PDB entry 5JGF | X-ray diffraction, 1.83 A resolution | chains B and D of the 4 polymer chains in the assembly

== Chain B (and D) ==
Molecule: Vacuolar aminopeptidase 1
Organism: Saccharomyces cerevisiae
Notes: EC 3.4.11.22; chain D of this document is another copy of the same molecule, construct and numbering; everything in this record applies to it too
UniProtKB: P14904 (AMPL_YEAST); residues 46-514 here = UniProt positions 46-514
Amino-acid sequence (473 residues; each row starts with the number of its first residue):
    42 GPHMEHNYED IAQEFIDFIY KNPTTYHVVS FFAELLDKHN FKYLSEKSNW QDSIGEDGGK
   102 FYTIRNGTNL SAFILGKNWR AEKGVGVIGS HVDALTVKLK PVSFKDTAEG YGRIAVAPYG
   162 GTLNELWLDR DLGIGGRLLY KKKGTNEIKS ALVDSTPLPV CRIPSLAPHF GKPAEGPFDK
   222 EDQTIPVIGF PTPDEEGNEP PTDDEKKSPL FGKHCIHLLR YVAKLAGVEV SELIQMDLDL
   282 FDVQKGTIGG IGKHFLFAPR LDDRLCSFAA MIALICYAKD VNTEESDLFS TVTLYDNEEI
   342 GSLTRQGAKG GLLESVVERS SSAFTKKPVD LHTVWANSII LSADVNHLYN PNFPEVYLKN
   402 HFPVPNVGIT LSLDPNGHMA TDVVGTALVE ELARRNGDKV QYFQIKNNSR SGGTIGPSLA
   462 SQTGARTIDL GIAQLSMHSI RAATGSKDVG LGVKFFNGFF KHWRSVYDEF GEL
Not modelled in the structure: 42-46, 235-239, 512-514 (chain D: 42-46, 236-238, 512-514)
Sequence notes: expression tag (42-45)
Bound ions: Zn2+ site 1: His-132, Asp-303, Asp-385; Zn2+ site 2: Asp-303, Glu-340, His-479
Curated features (UniProtKB/Swiss-Prot):
  - binding site (Zn(2+)): His-132, Asp-303, Glu-339, Glu-340, Asp-385, His-479
  - binding site (substrate): His-210, Glu-339, Asp-385, His-388
  - modified residue: Ser-356 (Phosphoserine)
  - glycosylation (N-linked (GlcNAc...) asparagine): Asn-107, Asn-110, Asn-448

== Interface between chain B and chain D ==
Residue-residue contacts (78; chain B residue first):
  Glu-123(B) with Lys-88(D); Ser-89(D)
  Asp-371(B) with Asn-90(D), hydrogen bond; Arg-360(D), salt bridge
  His-373(B) with Ser-356(D), hydrogen bond; Glu-359(D), salt bridge; Arg-360(D)
  Thr-374(B) with Glu-87(D); Lys-88(D); Ser-89(D); Asn-90(D), hydrogen bond (side chain-backbone); Arg-360(D), hydrogen bond
  Ala-377(B) with Glu-87(D); Lys-88(D)
  Asn-378(B) with Lys-88(D), hydrogen bond (side chain-backbone)
  Leu-399(B) with Lys-141(D); Glu-222(D)
  Lys-400(B) with Asp-147(D), salt bridge
  Asn-401(B) with Val-143(D); Phe-145(D)
  His-402(B) with Lys-141(D); Pro-142(D); Val-143(D), hydrogen bond (side chain-backbone)
  Leu-414(B) with Pro-142(D), hydrophobic
  Pro-416(B) with Ala-158(D), hydrophobic; Tyr-160(D)
  Asn-417(B) with Pro-159(D), hydrogen bond (side chain-backbone); Tyr-160(D); Gly-161(D); Ile-341(D)
  Gly-418(B) with Ile-341(D)
  Asp-423(B) with Asn-107(D)
  Val-424(B) with Tyr-67(D); Leu-180(D); Gln-276(D); Met-277(D); Asp-278(D)
  Val-425(B) with Arg-178(D); Leu-180(D), hydrophobic
  Thr-427(B) with Gln-276(D)
  Ala-428(B) with Leu-180(D), hydrophobic; Ile-275(D), hydrophobic
  Glu-431(B) with Gln-276(D), hydrogen bond
  Glu-432(B) with Lys-182(D), salt bridge
  Arg-435(B) with Pro-250(D)
  Tyr-443(B) with Pro-142(D), hydrophobic; Val-143(D), hydrophobic; Lys-254(D); Gln-276(D), hydrogen bond
  Gln-445(B) with Lys-141(D); Pro-142(D); Ala-158(D)
  Lys-447(B) with Glu-222(D)
  Asn-448(B) with Lys-141(D), hydrogen bond; Val-157(D), hydrogen bond (side chain-backbone); Ala-158(D); Pro-159(D); Lys-221(D), hydrogen bond (side chain-backbone); Glu-222(D), hydrogen bond (backbone-side chain)
  Asn-449(B) with Asp-220(D), hydrogen bond; Glu-222(D); Asp-223(D)
  Pro-458(B) with Leu-344(D)
  Ala-461(B) with Arg-346(D)
  Ser-462(B) with Leu-344(D), hydrogen bond (side chain-backbone); Thr-345(D), hydrogen bond (side chain-backbone); Arg-346(D); Lys-350(D); Gly-351(D)
  Gly-465(B) with Arg-106(D); Arg-346(D), hydrogen bond (backbone-side chain)
  Ala-466(B) with Arg-346(D)
  Arg-467(B) with Asn-107(D), hydrogen bond; Arg-346(D)
  Glu-510(B) with Asn-187(D); Glu-188(D); Ile-189(D), hydrogen bond (backbone-backbone)
  Phe-511(B) with Ile-189(D), hydrophobic
Also at the interface, not in a pair above, chain B (38 interface residues in all): Lys-350, Ser-459, Tyr-508
Also at the interface, not in a pair above, chain D (43 interface residues in all): Leu-164

== In short ==
38 residues of chain B face 43 of chain D across their interface; the contacts include 19 hydrogen bonds and 4
salt bridges. Polar pairs include Asp-371(B)/Arg-360(D), His-373(B)/Glu-359(D) and Lys-400(B)/Asp-147(D).
Curated annotation (UniProt) lists 6 Zn2+-binding residues and 4 substrate-binding residues on chain B.
Chain B and chain D are both Vacuolar aminopeptidase 1 (Saccharomyces cerevisiae); the structure, Crystal
structure of mApe1, was determined by X-ray diffraction together with 5JGE, 5JH9 and 5JHC from the same study.
